2AXJ - chains A and B; structure by X-ray diffraction, 2.65 A resolution.

Chain A (and B):
Protein: SF4 T cell receptor beta chain
From: Homo sapiens
Notes: fragment: extracellular domain; chain B of this document is another copy of the same molecule, construct and numbering; everything in this record applies to it too
UniProt: Q6GMR4 (Q6GMR4_HUMAN); aligned to UniProt positions 20-261 over residues 3-244 (the alignment contains insertions or deletions, so no single offset holds)
Amino-acid sequence (242 residues; numbered 3 to 244; the number before each row is that of its first residue):
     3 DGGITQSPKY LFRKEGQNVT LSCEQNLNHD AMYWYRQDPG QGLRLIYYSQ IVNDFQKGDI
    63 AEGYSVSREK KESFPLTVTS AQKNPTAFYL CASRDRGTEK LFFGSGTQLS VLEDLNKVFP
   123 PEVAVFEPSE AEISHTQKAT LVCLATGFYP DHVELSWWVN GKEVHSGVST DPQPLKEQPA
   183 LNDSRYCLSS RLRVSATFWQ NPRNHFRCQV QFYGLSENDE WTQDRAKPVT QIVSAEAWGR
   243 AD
Disulfide bonds: Cys25-Cys93, Cys145-Cys210
Reported in the primary citation:
  - contacts within the chain: His31-Ser95 (hydrogen bond)
  - conformationally variable residues (loop rearrangement): Ser82 to Thr88, Arg98 to Glu101

Interface between chain A and chain B:
Residue-residue contacts - 55 pairs, chain A then chain B:
  Thr7(A) with Phe200(B)
  Gln8(A) with Asn162(B), hydrogen bond (backbone-side chain)
  Ser9(A) with Asn162(B)
  Pro10(A) with Asn162(B); Arg205(B)
  Leu13(A) with Arg205(B)
  Gln19(A) with Arg205(B)
  Val21(A) with Arg205(B)
  Thr22(A) with Asn203(B), hydrogen bond (backbone-side chain)
  Ser24(A) with Phe200(B); Asn203(B), hydrogen bond; Asn206(B), hydrogen bond
  Glu26(A) with Ser197(B), hydrogen bond; Thr199(B); Phe200(B)
  Glu156(A) with Lys164(B), salt bridge
  Trp160(A) with Trp160(B), hydrophobic
  Asn162(A) with Gln8(B), hydrogen bond (side chain-backbone); Ser9(B); Pro10(B); Tyr215(B)
  Gly163(A) with Tyr215(B)
  Lys164(A) with Glu156(B), salt bridge
  Ser197(A) with Glu26(B), hydrogen bond
  Thr199(A) with Glu26(B), hydrogen bond
  Phe200(A) with Thr7(B); Ser24(B); Glu26(B)
  Asn203(A) with Thr22(B), hydrogen bond (side chain-backbone); Ser24(B), hydrogen bond
  Pro204(A) with Ser218(B), hydrogen bond (backbone-side chain)
  Arg205(A) with Pro10(B); Gln19(B); Asn20(B); Val21(B)
  Asn206(A) with Ser24(B), hydrogen bond
  His207(A) with Thr232(B)
  Arg209(A) with Ile234(B)
  Gln213(A) with Gly163(B)
  Tyr215(A) with Asn162(B); Gly163(B)
  Leu217(A) with Trp240(B)
  Ser218(A) with Pro204(B), hydrogen bond (side chain-backbone); Trp240(B), hydrogen bond
  Glu219(A) with Trp240(B); Arg242(B), salt bridge
  Thr232(A) with His207(B); Trp240(B)
  Ile234(A) with Arg209(B)
  Glu238(A) with Thr232(B)
  Trp240(A) with Leu217(B); Ser218(B); Glu219(B); Val231(B), hydrophobic; Thr232(B)
Other interface residues (no listed pair), chain A (43 interface residues in all): Lys11, Phe14, Asn20, Leu23, Asn28, Lys72, Gln211, Asn220, Asp221, Val231
Other interface residues (no listed pair), chain B (44 interface residues in all): Lys11, Leu13, Phe14, Leu23, Ser75, Gln139, Ser168, Gln211, Gln213, Asn220, Glu238

Summary:
43 residues of chain A face 44 of chain B across their interface, with 14 hydrogen bonds and 3 salt bridges.
Among the polar pairs are Glu156(A)-Lys164(B), Glu219(A)-Arg242(B) and Gln8(A)-Asn162(B). From the paper:
conformational variability at Ser82(A) and Arg98(A); contacts within the chain involving His31(A) and
Ser95(A).
Chain A and chain B are both SF4 T cell receptor beta chain (Homo sapiens); the structure, Crystal structures
of T cell receptor beta chains related to rheumatoid arthritis, was determined by X-ray diffraction (same
publication as 2AXH).
